Entry 5UBH (X-ray diffraction, 2.00 A resolution); this record covers chains A and B.

# Chain A (and B)
Protein: ATP phosphoribosyltransferase
Organism: Campylobacter jejuni (strain RM1221)
Notes: EC 2.4.2.17; chain B of this document is another copy of the same molecule, construct and numbering; everything in this record applies to it too
Reference sequence: Q5HSJ4 (HIS1_CAMJR); residues 1-225 here = UniProt positions 1-225
Chain sequence (226 residues; numbered 0 to 225; the number before each row is that of its first residue; numbering starts at 0):
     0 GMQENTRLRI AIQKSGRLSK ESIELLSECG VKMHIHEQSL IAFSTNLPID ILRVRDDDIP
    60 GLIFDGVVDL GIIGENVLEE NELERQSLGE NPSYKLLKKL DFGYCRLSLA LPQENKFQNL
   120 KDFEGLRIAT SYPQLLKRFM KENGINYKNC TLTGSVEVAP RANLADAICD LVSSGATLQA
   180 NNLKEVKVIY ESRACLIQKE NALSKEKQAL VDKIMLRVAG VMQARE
Disordered / not traced: 0-3, 221-225 (chain B: 0-3)
Construct notes: expression tag (0)
Metal / ion sites: Zn2+ site 1: His33, His35 (shared with Glu78(B), Glu81(B) of chain B); Zn2+ site 2: Asp55, Asp56 (together with ATP)
Ligand contacts: ATP (adenosine-5'-triphosphate): Gln12, Ser14, Gly15, Arg16, Leu17, Val53, Arg54, Asp55, Asp56, Gly73, Asn75, Val76, Gly102, Tyr103, Cys104, Tyr131, Leu170, Ser172, Ser191

# How chain A and chain B interact
Residue-residue contacts (50):
  Asn4(A) with Asn162(B)
  Arg8(A) with Asn162(B), hydrogen bond (side chain-backbone); Leu163(B)
  Ser38(A) with Ser154(B); Val157(B)
  Leu39(A) with Ser154(B); Val157(B); Ala158(B); Ala161(B), hydrophobic
  Ile40(A) with Ala161(B), hydrophobic
  Leu51(A) with Leu163(B), hydrophobic
  Arg54(A) with Arg54(B); Thr152(B), hydrogen bond
  Asp57(A) with Thr150(B); Leu151(B); Thr152(B), hydrogen bond
  Leu61(A) with Cys149(B), hydrophobic; Thr150(B)
  Asp64(A) with Arg126(B), hydrogen bond (backbone-side chain); Asn148(B)
  Gly65(A) with Arg126(B)
  Val66(A) with Arg126(B); Asn148(B); Cys149(B), hydrophobic; Leu163(B)
  Glu83(A) with Glu83(B); Leu87(B)
  Ser86(A) with Ser86(B); Leu87(B)
  Leu87(A) with Ser86(B); Leu87(B), hydrophobic; Gln133(B)
  Glu89(A) with Lys136(B), salt bridge
  Arg126(A) with Asp64(B), hydrogen bond (side chain-backbone); Val66(B)
  Asn148(A) with Asp64(B), hydrogen bond; Val66(B)
  Cys149(A) with Leu61(B), hydrophobic; Val66(B), hydrophobic
  Thr150(A) with Leu61(B)
  Leu151(A) with Asp57(B)
  Thr152(A) with Arg54(B); Asp57(B), hydrogen bond
  Val157(A) with Leu39(B), hydrophobic
  Ala161(A) with Arg8(B); Leu39(B), hydrophobic; Ile40(B)
  Asn162(A) with Arg8(B), hydrogen bond (backbone-side chain)
  Leu163(A) with Leu51(B), hydrophobic; Val66(B)
Interface residues without a listed pair, chain A (33 interface residues in all): Lys13, Val53, Val67, Gln133, Gly153, Ser154, Ala158
Interface residues without a listed pair, chain B (29 interface residues in all): Val53, Gly65, Val67

# In short
Chain A and chain B form an interface of 33 and 29 residues respectively; the contacts include 8 hydrogen
bonds and 1 salt bridge. Polar pairs include Glu89(A)-Lys136(B), Arg8(A)-Asn162(B) and Arg54(A)-Thr152(B).
Ligands of chain A: ATP. His33(A) and His35(A) form the Zn2+ site 1.
Chain A and chain B are both ATP phosphoribosyltransferase (Campylobacter jejuni (strain RM1221)); the
structure, Catalytic core domain of Adenosine triphosphate phosphoribosyltransferase from Campylobacter jejuni
with bound ATP, was determined by X-ray diffraction together with 5UB9, 5UBG and 5UBI from the same study.
